Entry 4J08 (X-ray diffraction, 2.10 A resolution); this record covers chain A.

[Chain A]
Molecule: Genome polyprotein
From: Hepatitis C virus
Notes: EC 3.4.22.-, 3.4.21.98, 3.6.1.15, 3.6.4.13, 2.7.7.48; fragment: RNA-directed RNA polymerase
Reference sequence: O92972 (POLG_HCVJ4); residues 1-570 here correspond to UniProt positions 2420-2989 (UniProt number = residue number + 2419)
Amino-acid sequence (576 residues; row label = number of the first residue in the row):
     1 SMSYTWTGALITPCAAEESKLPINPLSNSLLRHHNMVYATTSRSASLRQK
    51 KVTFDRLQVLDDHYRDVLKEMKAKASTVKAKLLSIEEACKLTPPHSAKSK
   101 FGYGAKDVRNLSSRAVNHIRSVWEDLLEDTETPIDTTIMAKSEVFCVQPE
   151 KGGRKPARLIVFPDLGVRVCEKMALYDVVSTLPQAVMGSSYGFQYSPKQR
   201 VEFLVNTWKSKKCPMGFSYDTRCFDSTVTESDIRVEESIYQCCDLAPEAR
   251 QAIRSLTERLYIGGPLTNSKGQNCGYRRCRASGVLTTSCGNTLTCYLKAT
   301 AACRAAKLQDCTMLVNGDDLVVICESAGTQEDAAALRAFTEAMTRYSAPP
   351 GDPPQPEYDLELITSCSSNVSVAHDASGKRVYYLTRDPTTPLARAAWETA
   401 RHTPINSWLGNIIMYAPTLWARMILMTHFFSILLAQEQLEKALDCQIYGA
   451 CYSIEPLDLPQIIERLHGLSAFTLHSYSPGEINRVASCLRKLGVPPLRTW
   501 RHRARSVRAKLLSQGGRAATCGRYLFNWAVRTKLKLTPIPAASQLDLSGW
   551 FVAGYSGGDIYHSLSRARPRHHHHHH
Unresolved in the structure: 150-153, 564-576
Sequence notes: expression tag (571-576)
UniProt features mapped onto this chain:
  - binding site (Mg(2+)): Asp220, Asp318, Asp319
  - modified residue (Phosphoserine): Ser29, Ser42
Small-molecule neighbours: 1JH (2-{[(4-methylphenyl)sulfonyl]amino}-5-phenoxybenzoic acid): Leu419, Arg422, Met423, Leu474, His475, Ser476, Tyr477, Ile482, Val485, Ala486, Leu489, Leu497, Trp528
Reported in the primary citation:
  - conformationally variable residues: Met423, Leu497
  - binding site for 1JH: Met423, Leu497
  - mutagenesis - L419M (15-fold): decreased binding to 1JH
  - mutagenesis - M423T: unchanged binding to 1JH

[Overview]
Chain A binds compound 1JH. Curated annotation (UniProt) lists 3 Mg2+-binding residues. The paper reports a
binding site for 1JH at Met423 and Leu497; L419M reduces binding to 1JH.
Chain A is Genome polyprotein (Hepatitis C virus); the structure, Crystal structure of hcv ns5b polymerase in
complex with 2-{[(4-METHYLPHENYL)SULFONYL]AMINO}-5-PHENOXYBENZOIC ACID, was determined by X-ray diffraction
(same publication as 4IZ0, 4J02, 4J04, 4J06 and 4J0A).
